Entry 3UBD (X-ray diffraction, 1.53 A resolution); this record covers chain A.

# Chain A
Protein: Ribosomal protein S6 kinase alpha-3
From: Mus musculus
Notes: EC 2.7.11.1; fragment: N-terminal kinase domain
UniProt: P18654 (KS6A3_MOUSE); numbering as in UniProt (aligned over 45-346)
Sequence (304 residues; numbered 43 to 346; the number before each row is that of its first residue):
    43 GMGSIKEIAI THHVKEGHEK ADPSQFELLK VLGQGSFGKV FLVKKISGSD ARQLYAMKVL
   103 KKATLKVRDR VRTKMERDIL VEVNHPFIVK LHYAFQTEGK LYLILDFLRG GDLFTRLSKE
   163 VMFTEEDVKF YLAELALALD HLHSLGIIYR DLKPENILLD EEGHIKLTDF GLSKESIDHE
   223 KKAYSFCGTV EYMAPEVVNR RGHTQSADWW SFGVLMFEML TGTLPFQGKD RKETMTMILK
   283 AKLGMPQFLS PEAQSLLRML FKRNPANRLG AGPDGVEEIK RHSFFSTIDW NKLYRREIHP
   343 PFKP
Not modelled in the structure: 43-48, 114-119, 218-222
Sequence notes: expression tag (43-44)
Ligand contacts: sl 0101-1 (SL0; 5,7-dihydroxy-2-(4-hydroxyphenyl)-4-oxo-4H-chromen-3-yl 3,4-di-O-acetyl-6-deoxy-alpha-L-mannopyranoside): Ile50, Ile52, Gln76, Ser78, Phe79, Val82, Ala98, Lys100, Leu102, Val131, Leu145, Leu147, Asp148, Leu150, Leu155, Glu197, Leu200, Thr210, Phe212, Leu214
UniProt features mapped onto this chain:
  - active site: Asp193 (Proton acceptor)
  - binding site (ATP): Leu74 to Val82, Lys100
  - modified residue: Ser227 (Phosphoserine)
  - mutagenesis: Ser227 (S227E: Loss of phosphorylation and activation by PDPK1)
Reported in the primary citation:
  - binding site for sl 0101-1: Ile50, Ile52, Phe79, Lys100, Leu102, Val131, Leu147, Asp148, Leu150, Leu155, Glu197, Leu200, Phe212, Leu214
  - mutagenesis - I50A, I52A, F79A: abolished binding to sl 0101-1
  - mutagenesis - F79A: decreased binding to AMP-PNP
  - mutagenesis - I50A, I52A: abolished binding to AMP-PNP
  - conformationally variable residues (helix shift, loop rearrangement, order/disorder transition, register shift, side-chain flip): Leu74, Phe79, Arg114 to Val123, Asp120 to Asn126, Arg151 to Asp154, Leu155, Glu162, Asp211, Phe212
  - catalytic residues: Asp211 (proposed by the authors, not directly observed)
  - contacts within the chain: Arg110-Ser227
  - post-translational modification sites: Ser227 (citing earlier work)

# In short
Bound to chain A: sl 0101-1. Curated annotation (UniProt) lists active-site residue Asp193, 10 ATP-binding
residues and one mutagenesis site. From the paper: the catalytic residue Asp211; I50A, I52A and F79A abolish
binding to sl 0101-1.
Chain A is Ribosomal protein S6 kinase alpha-3 (Mus musculus); the structure, Structure of N-terminal domain
of RSK2 kinase in complex with flavonoid glycoside SL0101, was determined by X-ray diffraction, deposited
together with 4EL9.
